1A4M - chain A; structure by X-ray diffraction, 1.95 A resolution.

Chain A:
Protein: Adenosine deaminase
From: Mus musculus
Notes: EC 3.5.4.4
Reference sequence: P03958 (ADA_MOUSE); residues 4-352 here = UniProt positions 4-352
Amino-acid sequence (349 residues; numbered 4 to 352; the number before each row is that of its first residue):
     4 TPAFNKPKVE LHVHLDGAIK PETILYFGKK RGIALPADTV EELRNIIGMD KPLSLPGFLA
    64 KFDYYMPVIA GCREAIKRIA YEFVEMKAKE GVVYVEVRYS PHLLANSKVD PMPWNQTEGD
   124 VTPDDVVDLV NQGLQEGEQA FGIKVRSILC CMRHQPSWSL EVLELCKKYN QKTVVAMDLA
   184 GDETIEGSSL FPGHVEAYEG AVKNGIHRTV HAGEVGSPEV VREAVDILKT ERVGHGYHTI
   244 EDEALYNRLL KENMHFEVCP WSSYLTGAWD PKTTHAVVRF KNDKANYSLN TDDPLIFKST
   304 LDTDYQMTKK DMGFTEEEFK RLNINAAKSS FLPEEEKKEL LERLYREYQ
Ion coordination: Zn2+: His-15, His-17, His-214, Asp-295 (together with 6-hydroxy-1,6-dihydro purine nucleoside)
Ligand contacts: 6-hydroxy-1,6-dihydro purine nucleoside (PRH): His-15, His-17, Asp-19, Leu-58, Phe-61, Leu-62, Phe-65, Arg-101, Tyr-102, Ser-103, Leu-106, Cys-153, Met-155, Ala-183, Gly-184, His-214, Glu-217, His-238, Asp-295, Asp-296
Swiss-Prot annotation at these positions:
  - active site: Glu-217 (Proton donor)
  - binding site (Zn(2+)): His-15, His-17, His-214, Asp-295
  - binding site (substrate): His-17, Asp-19, Gly-184, Asp-296
  - site: Leu-58 (Important for interaction with adenosine receptors and increasing their affinity for agonists), Leu-62 (Important for interaction with adenosine receptors and increasing their affinity for agonists), His-238 (Important for catalytic activity)
  - modified residue (N6-acetyllysine): Lys-54, Lys-232
  - mutagenesis: Glu-217 (E217D: Reduces catalytic activity 700-fold. No effect on affinity for adenosine; E217G: Reduces catalytic activity 3200-fold. No effect on affinity for adenosine ...), His-238 (H238A: Increases affinity for adenosine 20-fold. Reduces enzyme activity 500-fold; H238E: Nearly abolishes enzyme activity; H238R: Reduces enzyme activity 1500-fold ...), Asp-295 (D295E: No effect on affinity for adenosine. Reduces enzyme activity 2750-fold), Asp-296 (D296A: Reduces affinity for adenosine 70-fold. Reduces enzyme activity 110000-fold; D296N: Reduces affinity for adenosine 10-fold. Reduces enzyme activity 100-fold)

Overview:
Ligands of chain A: 6-hydroxy-1,6-dihydro purine nucleoside. The Zn2+ site is built by His-15, His-17, His-214
and Asp-295. From UniProt: active-site residue Glu-217, 4 Zn2+-binding residues, 4 substrate-binding residues
and 4 mutagenesis sites.
Chain A is Adenosine deaminase (Mus musculus); the structure, Ada structure complexed with purine riboside at
ph 7.0, was determined by X-ray diffraction (same publication as 1A4L).
